Entry 6HUG (electron microscopy, 3.10 A resolution); this record covers chains A and G of the 6 polymer chains in the assembly.

[Chain A]
Name: Gamma-aminobutyric acid receptor subunit alpha-1
From: Bos taurus
Reference sequence: P08219 (GBRA1_BOVIN); residues 1-429 here correspond to UniProt positions 28-456 (UniProt number = residue number + 27)
Chain sequence (437 residues; row label = number of the first residue in the row; numbers below 1 keep their minus sign (Asp-7 is residue -7)):
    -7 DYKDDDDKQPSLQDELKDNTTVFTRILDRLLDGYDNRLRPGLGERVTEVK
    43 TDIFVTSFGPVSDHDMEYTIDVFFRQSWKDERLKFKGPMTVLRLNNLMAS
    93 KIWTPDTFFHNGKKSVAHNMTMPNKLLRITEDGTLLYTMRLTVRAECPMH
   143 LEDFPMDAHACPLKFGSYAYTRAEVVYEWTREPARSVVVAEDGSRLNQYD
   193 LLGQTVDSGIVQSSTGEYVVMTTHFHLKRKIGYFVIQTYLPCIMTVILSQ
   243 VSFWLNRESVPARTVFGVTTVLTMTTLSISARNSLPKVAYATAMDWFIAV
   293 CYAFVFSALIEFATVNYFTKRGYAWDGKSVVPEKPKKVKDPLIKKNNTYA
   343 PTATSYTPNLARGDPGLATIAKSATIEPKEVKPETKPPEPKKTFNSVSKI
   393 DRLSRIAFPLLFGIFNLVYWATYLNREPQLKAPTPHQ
Not modelled in the structure: -7 to 9, 322-383, 419-429
Differences from the reference sequence: expression tag (-7 to 0)
UniProt features mapped onto this chain:
  - binding site (4-aminobutanoate): Arg67, Thr130
  - glycosylation (N-linked (GlcNAc...) asparagine): Asn11, Asn111
Cystine bridges: Cys139-Cys153
Covalently attached groups: glycan linked to Asn111
Small-molecule neighbours: PIO ([(2R)-2-octanoyloxy-3-[oxidanyl-[(1R,2R,3S,4R,5R,6S)-2,3,6-tris(oxidanyl)-4,5-diphosphonooxy-cyclohexyl]oxy-phosphoryl]oxy-propyl] octanoate): Arg249, Thr306, Phe310, Thr311, Lys312, Arg313, Phe386, Asn387, Ser388, Ser390, Lys391, Ile392, Leu395

[Chain G]
Name: Megabody Mb38
From: Lama glama
Notes: antibody fragment or engineered binder
Chain sequence (539 residues; row label = number of the first residue in the row):
     1 QVQLQESGGGLVQTKTTTSVIDTTNDAQNLLTQAQTIVNTLKDYCPILIA
    51 KSSSSNGGTNNANTPSWQTAGGGKNSCATFGAEFSAASDMINNAQKIVQE
   101 TQQLSANQPKNITQPHNLNLNSPSSLTALAQKMLKNAQSQAEILKLANQV
   151 ESDFNKLSSGHLKDYIGKCDASAISSANMTMQNQKNNWGNGCAGVEETQS
   201 LLKTSAADFNNQTPQINQAQNLANTLIQELGNNPFRASGGGSGGGGSGKL
   251 SDTYEQLSRLLTNDNGTNSKTSAQAINQAVNNLNERAKTLAGGTTNSPAY
   301 QATLLALRSVLGLWNSMGYAVICGGYTKSPGENNQKDFHYTDENGNGTTI
   351 NCGGSTNSNGTHSYNGTNTLKADKNVSLSIEQYEKIHEAYQILSKALKQA
   401 GLAPLNSKGEKLEAHVTTSKYGSLRVSCAASGRTFTTYIMAWFRQAPGKE
   451 REFLAAMDQGRIQYYGDSVRGRFTISRDYAKNSVDLQLDGLRPEDTAVYY
   501 CAAGAGFWGLRTASSYHYWGQGTQVTVSSHHHHHHEPEA
Not modelled in the structure: 14-421, 530-539
Cystine bridges: Cys428-Cys501

[Chain A / chain G interface]
Contacting residue pairs (31; chain A residue first):
  His142(A) with Thr437(G), hydrogen bond; Tyr438(G); Ala505(G)
  Glu144(A) with Arg433(G), salt bridge; Tyr438(G), hydrogen bond
  Ala150(A) with Phe507(G), hydrophobic
  His151(A) with Phe507(G)
  Ala152(A) with Gly506(G)
  Lys156(A) with Ile462(G)
  Leu194(A) with Phe507(G), hydrophobic; Trp508(G)
  Gly195(A) with Trp508(G)
  Thr197(A) with Gly509(G)
  Asp199(A) with Tyr464(G); Arg511(G), salt bridge
  Ser200(A) with Tyr464(G)
  Gly201(A) with Ile462(G); Gln463(G); Tyr464(G)
  Ile202(A) with Arg461(G); Ile462(G); Gln463(G), hydrogen bond (backbone-backbone)
  Val203(A) with Arg461(G); Ile462(G), hydrophobic
  Val212(A) with Ile462(G), hydrophobic
  Thr214(A) with Tyr464(G), hydrogen bond
  His216(A) with Leu510(G)
  His218(A) with Phe507(G); Trp508(G), hydrogen bond (side chain-backbone); Gly509(G)
  Leu219(A) with Phe507(G)
Also at the interface, not in a pair above, chain A (21 interface residues in all): Pro140, Gln204
Also at the interface, not in a pair above, chain G (18 interface residues in all): Asp458, Gln459, Gly460, Arg470

[In short]
21 residues of chain A face 18 of chain G across their interface; the contacts include 5 hydrogen bonds and 2
salt bridges. Among the polar pairs are Glu144(A)-Arg433(G), Asp199(A)-Arg511(G) and His142(A)-Thr437(G).
Ligands of chain A: compound PIO. N-acetylglucosamine is covalently linked to Asn111(A).
Chain A is Gamma-aminobutyric acid receptor subunit alpha-1 (Bos taurus) and chain G is Megabody Mb38 (Lama
glama); the structure, CryoEM structure of human full-length alpha1beta3gamma2L GABA(A)R in complex with
picrotoxin and megabody Mb38, was determined by electron microscopy (same publication as 6HUJ, 6HUK, 6HUO and
6HUP).
